6B5T - chains A and L of the 3 polymer chains in the assembly; structure by X-ray diffraction, 2.22 A resolution.

# Chain A
Protein: pfCSP peptide 29: ALA-ASN-PRO-ASN-ALA-ASN-PRO-ASN-ALA-ASN-PRO-ASN-ALA
Sequence (15 residues; each row starts with the number of its first residue):
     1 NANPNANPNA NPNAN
Not modelled in the structure: 1, 15

# Chain L
Protein: CIS42 Fab Light chain
Organism: Homo sapiens
Notes: antibody fragment or engineered binder
Sequence (216 residues; row label = number of the first residue in the row; note: 1 number in that range is skipped by the numbering (no residue carries it; nothing is unmodelled there); a row labelled like 27A-27C holds insertion residues (27A, then the next letters in order)):
     1 QSVLTQPAS
    11 VSGSPGQSIT ISCTATS
27A-27C SNV
    28 GSFNLVSWYQ HHPGKAPKLI IHEVSKRPSG ASNRFSGSKS GNTASLTISG LQAEDEADYY
    88 CCSYVGSD
   95A T
    96 WVFGGGTKLT VLGQPKAAPS VTLFPPSSEE LQANKATLVC LISDFYPGAV TVAWKADSSP
   156 VKAGVETTTP SKQSNNKYAA SSYLSLTPEQ WKSHRSYSCQ VTHEGSTVEK TVAPTECS
Not modelled in the structure: 1, 211-213
Disulfide bonds: Cys23-Cys88, Cys135-Cys194

# How chain A and chain L interact
Residue-residue contacts (14):
  Ala2(A) with Gly93(L); Ser94(L), hydrogen bond (backbone-backbone)
  Asn3(A) with Tyr91(L)
  Pro4(A) with Asn27B(L); Gly28(L); Leu32(L); Tyr91(L); Gly93(L)
  Asn5(A) with Gly28(L); Ser29(L), hydrogen bond (side chain-backbone)
  Ala6(A) with Leu32(L); Tyr91(L), hydrophobic
  Pro8(A) with Leu32(L), hydrophobic; Glu50(L)
Other interface residues (no listed pair), chain A (7 interface residues in all): Pro12
Other interface residues (no listed pair), chain L (12 interface residues in all): Val27C, Val92, Asp95, Trp96

# In short
7 residues of chain A face 12 of chain L across their interface; the contacts include 2 hydrogen bonds. Polar
contacts include Asn5(A)-Ser29(L) and Ala2(A)-Ser94(L).
Chain A is pfCSP peptide 29: ALA-ASN-PRO-ASN-ALA-ASN-PRO-ASN-ALA-ASN-PRO-ASN-ALA and chain L is CIS42 Fab
Light chain (Homo sapiens); the structure, Structure of PfCSP peptide 29 with human antibody CIS42, was
determined by X-ray diffraction (same publication as 6B5P, 6B5R and 6B5S).
